PDB entry 5OMX | X-ray diffraction, 2.32 A resolution | chains J and C of the 10 polymer chains in the assembly

Chain J:
Molecule: 147-nt DNA strand
Organism: Homo sapiens
Sequence (147 nucleotides; each row starts with the number of its first residue; numbers below 1 keep their minus sign (DA-73 is residue -73)):
   -73 ATCAATATCCACCTGCAGATACTACCAAAAGTGTATTTGGAAACTGCTCC
   -23 ATCAAAAGGCATGTTCAGCTGGATTCCAGCTGAACATGCCTTTTGATGGA
    27 GCAGTTTCCAAATACACTTTTGGTAGTATCTGCAGGTGGATATTGAT
Bound ions: Mn2+ site 1 near DA-70 (its only coordinating residue here); Mn2+ site 2 near DG-34 (its only coordinating residue here); Mn2+ site 3 near DG-3 (its only coordinating residue here); Mn2+ site 4 near DG5 (its only coordinating residue here); Mn2+ site 5 near DC11 (its only coordinating residue here); Mn2+ site 6 near DG27 (its only coordinating residue here); Mn2+ site 7 near DG48 (its only coordinating residue here); Mn2+ site 8 near DG61 (its only coordinating residue here); Mn2+ site 9 near DG64 (its only coordinating residue here)

Chain C:
Molecule: Histone H2A
Organism: Xenopus laevis
UniProtKB: Q6AZJ8 (Q6AZJ8_XENLA); residues 1-129 here correspond to UniProt positions 2-130 (UniProt number = residue number + 1)
Amino-acid sequence (129 residues; row label = number of the first residue in the row):
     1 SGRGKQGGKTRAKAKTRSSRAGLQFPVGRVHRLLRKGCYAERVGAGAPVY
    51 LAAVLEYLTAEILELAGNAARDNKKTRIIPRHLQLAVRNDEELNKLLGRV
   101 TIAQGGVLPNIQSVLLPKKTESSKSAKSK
Disordered / not traced: 1-13, 119-129
Sequence notes: engineered mutation Cys38 (Asn39 in Q6AZJ8)
From the paper describing this entry:
  - conformationally variable residues (loop rearrangement): Gly37, Cys38
  - mutagenesis - N38C: increased stability in response to 0.8 M NaCl

Interface between chain J and chain C:
Contacting residue pairs (14):
  DA38(J) - Arg42(C)  hydrogen bond to the sugar
  DA38(J) - Gly44(C)  phosphate contact
  DA38(J) - Ala45(C)  hydrogen bond to the phosphate
  DT39(J) - Arg35(C)  salt bridge to the phosphate
  DT39(J) - Arg42(C)  sugar contact
  DT39(J) - Val43(C)  hydrogen bond to the phosphate
  DG48(J) - Arg29(C)  hydrogen bond to the phosphate
  DG49(J) - Arg29(C)  salt bridge to the phosphate
  DG58(J) - Thr76(C)  hydrogen bond to the phosphate
  DG58(J) - Arg77(C)  hydrogen bond to the sugar
  DC59(J) - Lys75(C)  phosphate contact
  DC59(J) - Thr76(C)  hydrogen bond to the phosphate
  DC59(J) - Arg77(C)  hydrogen bond to the phosphate
  DA60(J) - Lys75(C)  salt bridge to the phosphate
Other interface residues (no listed pair), chain C (11 interface residues in all): Glu41, Lys74

In short:
7 residues of chain J face 11 of chain C across their interface, with 8 hydrogen bonds and 3 salt bridges.
Polar contacts include DA38(J)-Arg42(C), DG58(J)-Arg77(C) and DA38(J)-Ala45(C). The paper reports that N38C of
chain C increases stability in response to 0.8 M NaCl; conformational variability at Gly37(C) and Cys38(C).
Here chain J is a 147-nt DNA strand (Homo sapiens) and chain C is Histone H2A (Xenopus laevis). Entry 5OMX
(X-ray Structure of the H2A-N38C Nucleosome Core Particle) was determined by X-ray diffraction together with
5ONG and 5ONW from the same study.
